PDB entry 4MVB | X-ray diffraction, 3.09 A resolution | chains A and B of the 4 polymer chains in the assembly

Chain A:
Molecule: H-2 class I histocompatibility antigen, L-D alpha chain
Source organism: Mus musculus
UniProt: P01897 (HA1L_MOUSE); residues 1-179 here correspond to UniProt positions 25-203 (UniProt number = residue number + 24)
Chain sequence (180 residues; row label = number of the first residue in the row; numbering starts at 0):
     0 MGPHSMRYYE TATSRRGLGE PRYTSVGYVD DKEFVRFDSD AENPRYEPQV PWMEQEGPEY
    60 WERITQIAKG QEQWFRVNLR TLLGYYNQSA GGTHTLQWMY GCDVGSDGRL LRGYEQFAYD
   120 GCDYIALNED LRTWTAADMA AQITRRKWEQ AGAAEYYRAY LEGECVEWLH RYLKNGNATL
Disordered / not traced: 0-1, 176-179
Sequence notes: initiating methionine (0); engineered mutation Tyr8 (Phe32 in P01897), Thr12 (Val36 in P01897), Arg15 (Pro39 in P01897), Thr23 (Ile47 in P01897), Asp30 (Asn54 in P01897), Val49 (Ala73 in P01897), Arg131 (Lys155 in P01897)
Curated features (UniProtKB/Swiss-Prot):
  - glycosylation (N-linked (GlcNAc...) asparagine): Asn86, Asn176
Cystine bridges: Cys101-Cys164

Chain B:
Molecule: pCPB7
Chain sequence (9 residues; each row starts with the number of its first residue):
     1 QPAEGGFQL

Interface between chain A and chain B:
Contacting residue pairs - 38 pairs, chain A then chain B:
  Tyr7(A) with Gln1(B); Pro2(B)
  Glu9(A) with Ala3(B)
  Ile63(A) with Gln1(B); Pro2(B)
  Ile66(A) with Ala3(B); Glu4(B)
  Gly69(A) with Glu4(B)
  Gln70(A) with Ala3(B); Glu4(B); Gly5(B), hydrogen bond (side chain-backbone)
  Trp73(A) with Gly5(B); Gly6(B); Phe7(B), hydrogen bond (side chain-backbone)
  Val76(A) with Gln8(B)
  Asn77(A) with Phe7(B); Gln8(B); Leu9(B), hydrogen bond (side chain-backbone)
  Thr80(A) with Leu9(B)
  Leu81(A) with Leu9(B), hydrophobic
  Tyr84(A) with Leu9(B), hydrogen bond (side chain-backbone)
  Trp97(A) with Gly5(B)
  Tyr99(A) with Pro2(B); Ala3(B), hydrogen bond (side chain-backbone)
  Tyr123(A) with Leu9(B)
  Thr143(A) with Leu9(B)
  Trp147(A) with Phe7(B); Gln8(B), hydrogen bond (side chain-backbone); Leu9(B), hydrophobic
  Ala152(A) with Phe7(B), hydrophobic
  Tyr155(A) with Glu4(B), hydrogen bond (side chain-backbone); Phe7(B), hydrophobic
  Tyr156(A) with Gly5(B), hydrogen bond (side chain-backbone)
  Tyr159(A) with Gln1(B), hydrogen bond (side chain-backbone); Pro2(B); Ala3(B)
  Trp167(A) with Gln1(B)
  Tyr171(A) with Gln1(B), hydrogen bond (side chain-backbone)
Also at the interface, not in a pair above, chain A (27 interface residues in all): Met5, Tyr45, Tyr59, Gly151

In short:
27 residues of chain A and 9 residues of chain B are in contact, with 10 hydrogen bonds. Among the polar pairs
are Gln70(A)-Gly5(B), Trp73(A)-Phe7(B) and Asn77(A)-Leu9(B).
Here chain A is H-2 class I histocompatibility antigen, L-D alpha chain (Mus musculus) and chain B is pCPB7.
Entry 4MVB (42F3 pCPB7/H-2Ld Complex) was determined by X-ray diffraction together with 4MXQ, 4N0C, 4N5E and
4MS8 from the same study.
